8KCC - chains B and I of the 11 polymer chains in the assembly; structure by electron microscopy, 3.10 A resolution.

== Chain B ==
Molecule: Probable histone H2A.7
From: Arabidopsis thaliana
Reference sequence: Q9FJE8 (H2A7_ARATH); residues 0-149 here correspond to UniProt positions 1-150 (UniProt number = residue number + 1)
Amino-acid sequence (150 residues; numbered 0 to 149; the number before each row is that of its first residue; numbering starts at 0):
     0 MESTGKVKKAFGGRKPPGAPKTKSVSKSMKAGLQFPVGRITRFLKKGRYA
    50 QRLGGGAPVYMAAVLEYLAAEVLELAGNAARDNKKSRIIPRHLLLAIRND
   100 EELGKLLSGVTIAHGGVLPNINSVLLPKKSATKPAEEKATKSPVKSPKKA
Not modelled in the structure: 0-23, 128-149
Swiss-Prot annotation at these positions:
  - motif: Ser145 to Lys148 (SPKK motif)
  - modified residue: Ser145 (Phosphoserine)

== Chain I ==
Molecule: 170-nt DNA strand
Sequence (170 nucleotides; each row starts with the number of its first residue):
     1 ATCCTGGAGAATCCCGGTGCCGAGGCCGCTCAATTGGTCGTAGACAGCTC
    51 TAGCACCGCTTAAACGCACGTACGCGCTGTCCCCCGCGTTTTAACCGCCA
   101 AGGGGATTACTCCCTAGTCTCCAGGCACGTGTCACATATATACATCCTGT
   151 TCCAGTGCCGGTGTCGCGAT
Not modelled in the structure: 151-170

== Chain B / chain I interface ==
Contacting residue pairs (12; chain B residue first):
  Arg38(B) - DG125(I)  sugar contact
  Arg38(B) - DC126(I)  salt bridge to the phosphate
  Arg51(B) - DC114(I)  hydrogen bond to the base
  Arg51(B) - DT115(I)  hydrogen bond to the sugar
  Arg51(B) - DA116(I)  phosphate contact
  Leu52(B) - DT115(I)  sugar contact
  Leu52(B) - DA116(I)  hydrogen bond to the phosphate
  Gly53(B) - DT115(I)  phosphate contact
  Gly54(B) - DT115(I)  hydrogen bond to the phosphate
  Ser85(B) - DA134(I)  hydrogen bond to the phosphate
  Ser85(B) - DC135(I)  hydrogen bond to the phosphate
  Arg86(B) - DC135(I)  phosphate contact
Also at the interface, not in a pair above, chain B (10 interface residues in all): Lys44, Gln50, Lys84
Also at the interface, not in a pair above, chain I (8 interface residues in all): DA136

== Summary ==
10 residues of chain B and 8 residues of chain I are in contact; the contacts include 6 hydrogen bonds and 1
salt bridge. Among the polar pairs are Arg51(B)-DC114(I), Arg51(B)-DT115(I) and Leu52(B)-DA116(I).
Here chain B is Probable histone H2A.7 (Arabidopsis thaliana) and chain I is a 170-nt DNA strand. Entry 8KCC
(Complex of DDM1-nucleosome(H2A.W) complex with DDM1 bound to SHL2) was determined by electron microscopy
together with 8KCB from the same study.
